PDB entry 8KFT | X-ray diffraction, 2.43 A resolution | chains A and E of the 5 polymer chains in the assembly

# Chain A
Protein: Holliday junction resolvase MOC1, chloroplastic
Source organism: Zea mays
UniProt: B4FCI7 (B4FCI7_MAIZE); residue numbers follow UniProt; this construct covers 109-271
Chain sequence (163 residues; numbered 109 to 271; the number before each row is that of its first residue):
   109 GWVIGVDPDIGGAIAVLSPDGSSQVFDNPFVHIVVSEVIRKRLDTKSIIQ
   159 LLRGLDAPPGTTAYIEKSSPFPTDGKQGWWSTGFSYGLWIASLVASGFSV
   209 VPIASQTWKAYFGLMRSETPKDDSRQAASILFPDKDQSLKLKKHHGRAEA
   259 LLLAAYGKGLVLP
Bound ions: Mn2+: Asp115, Glu257 (shared with DC26(E) of chain E)
From the paper describing this entry:
  - Mn2+ coordination: Asp115, Glu257
  - conformationally variable residues: Glu257
  - mutagenesis - D115N, K229A, H253A, H253D: decreased catalytic activity
  - catalytic residues: Lys229 (proposed by the authors, not directly observed)
  - mutagenesis - H253K: abolished catalytic activity on HJ

# Chain E
Molecule: 8-nt DNA strand
Sequence (8 nucleotides; numbered 26 to 33; the number before each row is that of its first residue):
    26 CACGATTG
Bound ions: Mn2+: DC26 (shared with Asp115(A), Glu257(A) of chain A)

# Chain A / chain E interface
Contacting residue pairs - 14 pairs, chain A then chain E:
  Asp117(A) - DC26(E)  sugar contact
  Asp117(A) - DA27(E)  phosphate contact
  Ile118(A) - DA27(E)  hydrogen bond to the phosphate
  Val146(A) - DG29(E)  phosphate contact
  Arg148(A) - DC28(E)  salt bridge to the phosphate
  Arg148(A) - DG29(E)  salt bridge to the phosphate
  Arg150(A) - DC28(E)  salt bridge to the phosphate
  Asp182(A) - DC26(E)  base contact
  Gln185(A) - DC28(E)  sugar contact
  Gly186(A) - DA27(E)  sugar contact
  Ser189(A) - DA27(E)  hydrogen bond to the phosphate
  Ser189(A) - DC28(E)  hydrogen bond to the phosphate
  His253(A) - DC26(E)  phosphate contact
  Glu257(A) - DC26(E)  phosphate contact
Also at the interface, not in a pair above, chain A (15 interface residues in all): Ile147, Lys149, Thr190, Lys229

# Overview
15 residues of chain A and 4 residues of chain E are in contact; the contacts include 3 hydrogen bonds and 3
salt bridges. Polar contacts include Ile118(A)-DA27(E), Ser189(A)-DA27(E) and Ser189(A)-DC28(E). The paper
reports the catalytic residue Lys229(A); D115N, K229A and H253A of chain A, among others, reduce catalytic
activity; 5 substitutions were tested in all.
Chain A is Holliday junction resolvase MOC1, chloroplastic (Zea mays) and chain E is an 8-nt DNA strand; the
structure, Crystal structure of ZmMOC1 in complex with a nicked Holliday junction soaked in Mn2+ for 15 ...,
was determined by X-ray diffraction, deposited together with 8KFR, 8KFS, 8KFU, 8KFV and 8KFW.
